PDB entry 9BNP | electron microscopy, 3.17 A resolution | chains E and I of the 8 polymer chains in the assembly

== Chain E ==
Name: Envelope glycoprotein Gp120
Source organism: Human immunodeficiency virus 1
Reference sequence: Q2N0S6 (Q2N0S6_9HIV1); aligned to UniProt positions 32-499 over residues 33-505 (the alignment contains insertions or deletions, so no single offset holds)
Amino-acid sequence (468 residues; row label = number of the first residue in the row; note: 30 numbers in that range are skipped by the numbering (no residue carries them; nothing is unmodelled there); a row labelled like 186A-186K holds insertion residues (186A, then the next letters in order)):
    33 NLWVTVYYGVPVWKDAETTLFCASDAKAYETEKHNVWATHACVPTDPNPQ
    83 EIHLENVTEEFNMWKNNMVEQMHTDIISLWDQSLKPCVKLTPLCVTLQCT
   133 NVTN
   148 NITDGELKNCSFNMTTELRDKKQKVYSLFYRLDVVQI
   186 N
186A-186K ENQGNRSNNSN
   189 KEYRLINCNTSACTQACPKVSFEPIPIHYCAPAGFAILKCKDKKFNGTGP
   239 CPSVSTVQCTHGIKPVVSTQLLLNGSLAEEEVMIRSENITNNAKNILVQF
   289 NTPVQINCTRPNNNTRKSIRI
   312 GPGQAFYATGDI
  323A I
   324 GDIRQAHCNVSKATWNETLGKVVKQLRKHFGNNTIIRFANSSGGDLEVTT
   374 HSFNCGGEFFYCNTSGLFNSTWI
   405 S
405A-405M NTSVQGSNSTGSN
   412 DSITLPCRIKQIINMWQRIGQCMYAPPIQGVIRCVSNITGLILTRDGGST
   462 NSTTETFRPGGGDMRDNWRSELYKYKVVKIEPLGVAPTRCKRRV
Disordered / not traced: 58-65, 186A-186K, 405A-405M
Sequence notes: conflict Cys201 (Ile200 in Q2N0S6), Asn332 (Thr330 in Q2N0S6), Cys433 (Ala430 in Q2N0S6), Cys501 (Ala498 in Q2N0S6)
Disulfides: Cys54-Cys74, Cys119-Cys205, Cys126-Cys196, Cys131-Cys157, Cys201-Cys433, Cys218-Cys247, Cys228-Cys239, Cys296-Cys331, Cys378-Cys445, Cys385-Cys418
Covalently attached groups: N-acetylglucosamine (NAG) linked to Asn88, Asn133, Asn156, Asn160, Asn197, Asn234, Asn262, Asn276, Asn295, Asn301, Asn332, Asn339, Asn355, Asn363, Asn386, Asn392, Asn448
What the authors report for this chain:
  - post-translational modification sites: Asn156, Asn160

== Chain I ==
Name: Envelope glycoprotein Gp120
Source organism: Human immunodeficiency virus 1
Reference sequence: Q2N0S6 (Q2N0S6_9HIV1); aligned to UniProt positions 32-499 over residues 33-505 (the alignment contains insertions or deletions, so no single offset holds)
Amino-acid sequence (468 residues; numbered 33 to 505 plus 22 insertion-coded residues; 27 numbers in that range are skipped by the numbering (no residue carries them; nothing is unmodelled there); the number before each row is that of its first residue; a row labelled like 185A-185I holds insertion residues (185A, then the next letters in order)):
    33 NLWVTVYYGVPVWKDAETTLFCASDAKAYETEKHNVWATHACVPTDPNPQ
    83 EIHLENVTEEFNMWKNNMVEQMHTDIISLWDQSLKPCVKLTPLCVTLQCT
   133 NVT
   147 NNITDGELKNCSFNMTTELRDKKQKVYSLFYRLDVVQIN
185A-185I ENQGNRSNN
   187 SNKEYRLINCNTSACTQACPKVSFEPIPIHYCAPAGFAILKCKDKKFNGT
   237 GPCPSVSTVQCTHGIKPVVSTQLLLNGSLAEEEVMIRSENITNNAKNILV
   287 QFNTPVQINCTRPNNNTRKSIRI
   312 GPGQAFYATGDI
  323A I
   324 GDIRQAHCNVSKATWNETLGKVVKQLRKHFGNNTIIRFANSSGGDLEVTT
   374 HSFNCGGEFFYCNTSGLFNSTWIS
397A-397L NTSVQGSNSTGS
   406 N
   412 DSITLPCRIKQIINMWQRIGQCMYAPPIQGVIRCVSNITGLILTRDGGST
   462 NSTTETFRPGGGDMRDNWRSELYKYKVVKIEPLGVAPTRCKRRV
Disordered / not traced: 58-65, 185A-185I, 397A-397L
Sequence notes: conflict Cys201 (Ile200 in Q2N0S6), Asn332 (Thr330 in Q2N0S6), Cys433 (Ala430 in Q2N0S6), Cys501 (Ala498 in Q2N0S6)
Disulfides: Cys54-Cys74, Cys119-Cys205, Cys126-Cys196, Cys131-Cys157, Cys201-Cys433, Cys218-Cys247, Cys228-Cys239, Cys296-Cys331, Cys378-Cys445, Cys385-Cys418
Covalently attached groups: N-acetylglucosamine (NAG) linked to Asn88, Asn133, Asn156, Asn197, Asn234, Asn262, Asn276, Asn295, Asn301, Asn332, Asn339, Asn355, Asn363, Asn386, Asn392, Asn448; glycan linked to Asn160
What the authors report for this chain:
  - post-translational modification sites: Asn156, Asn160

== Chain E / chain I interface ==
Contacting residue pairs (23):
  Glu164(E) - Cys126(I)
  Glu164(E) - Cys196(I)
  Glu164(E) - Asn197(I)
  Leu165(E) - Cys126(I)
  Leu165(E) - Val127(I)
  Leu165(E) - Thr128(I)
  Leu165(E) - Arg192(I)
  Arg166(E) - Pro124(I)  hydrogen bond (side chain-backbone)
  Arg166(E) - Cys126(I)  hydrogen bond (backbone-backbone)
  Arg166(E) - Val127(I)
  Arg166(E) - Asn160(I)  hydrogen bond (side chain-backbone)
  Arg166(E) - Thr162(I)
  Arg166(E) - Lys169(I)
  Asp167(E) - Val127(I)
  Asp167(E) - Thr128(I)  hydrogen bond
  Lys168(E) - Thr128(I)
  Arg308(E) - Asn197(I)
  Pro313(E) - Thr123(I)
  Pro313(E) - Cys196(I)
  Pro313(E) - Ala200(I)  hydrophobic
  Gly314(E) - Cys196(I)
  Gly314(E) - Thr198(I)
  Gly314(E) - Ser199(I)
Also at the interface, not in a pair above, chain I (16 interface residues in all): Met161, Ile184

== Overview ==
The interface between chain E and chain I involves 8 residues on one side and 16 on the other, with 4 hydrogen
bonds. Among the polar pairs are Arg166(E)-Pro124(I), Arg166(E)-Asn160(I) and Asp167(E)-Thr128(I). From the
paper: modification sites Asn156(E), Asn160(E) and Asn156(I) among others.
Both chains are Envelope glycoprotein Gp120 (Human immunodeficiency virus 1). Entry 9BNP (Cryo-EM structure of
rhesus antibody V033-a.01 in complex with HIV-1 Env BG505 DS-SOSIP) was determined by electron microscopy,
deposited together with 9BNK, 9BNM, 9BTH, 9BTI, 9BTJ, 9BTL and 9BTV.
